PDB entry 8QUE | electron microscopy, 3.30 A resolution | chains D and F of the 10 polymer chains in the assembly

Chain D:
Protein: PHIKZ074
From: Pseudomonas phage phiKZ
Reference sequence: Q8SD88 (Q8SD88_BPDPK); residues 1-677 here = UniProt positions 1-677
Chain sequence (677 residues; row label = number of the first residue in the row):
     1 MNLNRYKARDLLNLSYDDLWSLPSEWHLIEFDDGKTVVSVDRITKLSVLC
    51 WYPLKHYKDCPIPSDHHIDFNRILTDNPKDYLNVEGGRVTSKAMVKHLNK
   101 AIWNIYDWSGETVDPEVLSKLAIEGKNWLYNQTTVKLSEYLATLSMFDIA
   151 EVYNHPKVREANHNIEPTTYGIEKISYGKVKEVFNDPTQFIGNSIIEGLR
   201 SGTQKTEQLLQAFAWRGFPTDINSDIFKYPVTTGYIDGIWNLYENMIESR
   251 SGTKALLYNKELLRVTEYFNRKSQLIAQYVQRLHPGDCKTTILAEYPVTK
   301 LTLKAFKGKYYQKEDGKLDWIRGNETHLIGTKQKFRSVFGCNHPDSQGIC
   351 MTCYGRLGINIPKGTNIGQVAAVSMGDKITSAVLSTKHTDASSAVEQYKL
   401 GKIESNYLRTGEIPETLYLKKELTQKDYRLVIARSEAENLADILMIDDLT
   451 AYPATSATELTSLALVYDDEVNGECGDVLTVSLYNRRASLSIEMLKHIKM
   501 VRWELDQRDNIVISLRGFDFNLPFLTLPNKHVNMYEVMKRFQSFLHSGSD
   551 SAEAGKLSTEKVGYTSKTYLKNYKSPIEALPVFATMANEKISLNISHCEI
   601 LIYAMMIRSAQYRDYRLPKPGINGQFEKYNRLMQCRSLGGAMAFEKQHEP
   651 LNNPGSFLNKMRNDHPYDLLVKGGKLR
Disordered / not traced: 1, 470-473, 547-564

Chain F:
Molecule: 75-nt DNA strand
Sequence (75 nucleotides; row label = number of the first residue in the row):
     1 AGTAATTTTAGTGAATGTATTTGCTATATTGCTATCCTAACAGTTCCCAA
    51 AAGCCTAAAGTTACAATATAGGTAC
Disordered / not traced: 1-43, 61-75

How chain D and chain F interact:
Residue-residue contacts - 7 pairs, chain D then chain F:
  Lys539(D) with DC46(F), phosphate contact; DC47(F), phosphate contact
  Ser543(D) with DC48(F), phosphate contact
  His546(D) with DA49(F), phosphate contact
  Lys628(D) with DA49(F), phosphate contact
  Asn630(D) with DA49(F), sugar contact
  Arg631(D) with DA50(F), phosphate contact

In short:
The interface between chain D and chain F involves 6 residues on one side and 5 on the other.
Here chain D is PHIKZ074 (Pseudomonas phage phiKZ) and chain F is a 75-nt DNA strand. Entry 8QUE (Structure of
the Bacteriophage PhiKZ non-virion RNA Polymerase bound to DNA and RNA) was determined by electron microscopy
together with 9RJS from the same study.
